9F08 - chains A and B; structure by X-ray diffraction, 2.37 A resolution.

Chain A (and B):
Name: Nucleoside deoxyribosyltransferase
Source organism: Lactobacillus leichmannii
Notes: chain B of this document is another copy of the same molecule, construct and numbering; everything in this record applies to it too
UniProt: Q9R5V5 (NTD_LACLE); numbering as in UniProt (aligned over 1-157)
Sequence (157 residues; row label = number of the first residue in the row):
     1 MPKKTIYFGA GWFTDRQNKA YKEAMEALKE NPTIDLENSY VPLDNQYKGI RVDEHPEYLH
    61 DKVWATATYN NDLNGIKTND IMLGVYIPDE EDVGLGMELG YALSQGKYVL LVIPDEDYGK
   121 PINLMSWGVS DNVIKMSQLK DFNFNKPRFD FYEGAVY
Glycans and other covalent adducts: 2-deoxy-beta-D-erythro-pentofuranose (2DR) linked to E98
Ligand contacts: 2-deoxy-beta-D-erythro-pentofuranose (2DR): Y7, F8, G9, A10, W12, F13, P42, D72, D92, G94, L95
Swiss-Prot annotation at these positions:
  - active site: E98 (Nucleophile)
  - mutagenesis: E98 (E98A: Loss of transferase activity)
What the authors report for this chain:
  - binding site for 2-deoxy-beta-D-erythro-pentofuranose: D92, E98
  - catalytic residues: E98

Interface between chain A and chain B:
Residue-residue contacts (61; chain A residue first):
  F13(A) with Y157(B), hydrophobic
  V52(A) with V156(B); Y157(B), hydrophobic
  L59(A) with A155(B); V156(B), hydrogen bond (backbone-backbone)
  H60(A) with G154(B); A155(B)
  K62(A) with F151(B)
  W64(A) with V156(B), hydrophobic
  A65(A) with L124(B); W127(B)
  T66(A) with W127(B)
  T68(A) with L124(B)
  Y69(A) with L124(B); M125(B), hydrophobic; G128(B), hydrogen bond (side chain-backbone); V129(B), hydrogen bond (side chain-backbone)
  D72(A) with M125(B)
  L73(A) with M125(B), hydrophobic
  Y86(A) with V93(B)
  E91(A) with V93(B)
  D92(A) with V93(B)
  V93(A) with Y86(B); E91(B); D92(B); G96(B); N123(B); S126(B)
  G94(A) with N123(B); M125(B)
  G96(A) with V93(B); G96(B); M97(B)
  M97(A) with G96(B); M97(B); M125(B); V129(B), hydrophobic
  E98(A) with M125(B)
  S104(A) with S104(B)
  N123(A) with V93(B); G94(B)
  L124(A) with A65(B); T68(B); Y69(B)
  M125(A) with Y69(B); D72(B); G94(B); M97(B); E98(B)
  S126(A) with V93(B)
  W127(A) with K62(B); A65(B), hydrophobic; T66(B)
  G128(A) with Y69(B), hydrogen bond (backbone-side chain)
  V129(A) with Y69(B), hydrogen bond (backbone-side chain); M97(B), hydrophobic
  F151(A) with K62(B)
  A155(A) with L59(B); H60(B)
  V156(A) with L59(B), hydrogen bond (backbone-backbone)
  Y157(A) with F13(B), hydrophobic
Also at the interface, not in a pair above, chain A (35 interface residues in all): G100, Y101, L103
Also at the interface, not in a pair above, chain B (36 interface residues in all): W64, L73, G100, Y101, L103, Y152

Overview:
Chain A and chain B form an interface of 35 and 36 residues respectively, with 6 hydrogen bonds. Polar pairs
include Y69(A)-G128(B), Y69(A)-V129(B) and L59(A)-V156(B). Covalently linked
2-deoxy-beta-D-erythro-pentofuranose: at E98(A). The paper reports the catalytic residue E98(A); a binding
site for 2-deoxy-beta-D-erythro-pentofuranose at D92(A) and E98(A).
Both chains are Nucleoside deoxyribosyltransferase (Lactobacillus leichmannii). Entry 9F08
(Nucleoside-2'-deoxyribosyltransferase from Lactobacillus leichmannii. Covalent complex with 2-deoxyribose)
was determined by X-ray diffraction together with 9EZK and 9F09 from the same study.
